Entry 4Y7T (X-ray diffraction, 1.80 A resolution); this record covers chain A.

# Chain A
Name: Nucleotidyl transferase
Organism: Pseudomonas putida
Reference sequence: E4RE40 (E4RE40_PSEPB); residues 1-223 here = UniProt positions 1-223
Chain sequence (231 residues; row label = number of the first residue in the row):
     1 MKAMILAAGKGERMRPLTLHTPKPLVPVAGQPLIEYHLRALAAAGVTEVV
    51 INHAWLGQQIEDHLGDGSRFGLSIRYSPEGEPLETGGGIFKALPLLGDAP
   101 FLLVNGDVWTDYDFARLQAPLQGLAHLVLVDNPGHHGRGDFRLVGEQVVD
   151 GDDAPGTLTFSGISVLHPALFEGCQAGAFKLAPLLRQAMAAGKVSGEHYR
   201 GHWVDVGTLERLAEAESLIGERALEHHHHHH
Unresolved in the structure: 134-138, 154, 225-231
Construct notes: expression tag (224-231)
Reported in the primary citation:
  - catalytic residues: Asp205 (proposed by the authors, not directly observed)

# In short
From the paper: the catalytic residue Asp205.
Chain A is Nucleotidyl transferase (Pseudomonas putida); the structure, Structural analysis of MurU, was
determined by X-ray diffraction, deposited together with 4Y7U and 4Y7V.
